Entry 6D1L (X-ray diffraction, 1.40 A resolution); this record covers chain A.

Chain A:
Protein: Carbonic anhydrase 2
From: Homo sapiens
Notes: EC 4.2.1.1
Reference sequence: P00918 (CAH2_HUMAN); the author numbering skips numbers that UniProt does not, so the offset changes along the chain: 1-125 = UniProt 1-125; 127-261 = UniProt 126-260
Amino-acid sequence (260 residues; row label = number of the first residue in the row; note: 1 number in that range is skipped by the numbering (no residue carries it; nothing is unmodelled there)):
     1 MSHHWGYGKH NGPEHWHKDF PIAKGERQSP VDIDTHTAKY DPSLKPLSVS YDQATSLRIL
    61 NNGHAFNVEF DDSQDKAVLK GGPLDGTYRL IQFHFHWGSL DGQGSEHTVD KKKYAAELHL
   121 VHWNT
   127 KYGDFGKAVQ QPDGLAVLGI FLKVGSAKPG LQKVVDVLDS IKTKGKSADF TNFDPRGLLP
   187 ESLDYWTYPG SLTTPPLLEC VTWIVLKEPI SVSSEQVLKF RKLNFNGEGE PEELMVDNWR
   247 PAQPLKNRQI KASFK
Not modelled in the structure: 1
Ion coordination: Zn2+: His-94, His-96, His-119 (together with FQV)
Ligand contacts:
  - FQV (4-[(but-2-yn-1-yl)selanyl]benzene-1-sulfonamide), molecule 1: His-4, Trp-5, His-10, Asn-11, His-15, Trp-16, Lys-18, Asp-19, Phe-20
  - FQV, molecule 2: Gln-92, His-94, His-96, Glu-106, His-119, Val-121, Phe-131, Val-135, Val-143, Ser-197, Leu-198, Thr-199, Thr-200, Pro-201, Pro-202, Leu-204, Trp-209
Curated features (UniProtKB/Swiss-Prot):
  - active site: His-64 (Proton donor/acceptor)
  - binding site (Zn(2+)): His-94, His-96, His-119
  - binding site (substrate): Thr-199, Thr-200
  - site: Tyr-7 (Fine-tunes the proton-transfer properties of H-64), Asn-62 (Fine-tunes the proton-transfer properties of H-64), Asn-67 (Fine-tunes the proton-transfer properties of H-64), Gln-92 (Involved in the binding of some activators, including histamine and L-histidine)
  - modified residue: Ser-2 (N-acetylserine), Ser-166 (Phosphoserine), Ser-173 (Phosphoserine)
From the paper describing this entry:
  - Zn2+ coordination: His-94, His-96, His-119
  - binding site for FQV: Val-121, Phe-131, Val-135, Leu-198, Thr-199, Pro-202, Leu-204

Overview:
Chain A binds compound FQV. His-94, His-96 and His-119 form the Zn2+ site. Curated annotation (UniProt) lists
active-site residue His-64, 3 Zn2+-binding residues and substrate-binding residues Thr-199 and Thr-200. The
paper reports a binding site for FQV at Val-121, Phe-131 and Val-135 among others; Zn2+ coordination by
His-94, His-96 and His-119.
Chain A is Carbonic anhydrase 2 (Homo sapiens); the structure, Design, synthesis, and X-ray of selenides
bearing benzenesulfonamide moiety with neuropathic pain modulating effects, was determined by X-ray
diffraction (same publication as 6D1M).
